PDB entry 9CR3 | electron microscopy, 3.18 A resolution | chains D and C of the 4 polymer chains in the assembly

== Chain D (and C) ==
Name: NAD kinase
Source organism: Homo sapiens
Notes: EC 2.7.1.23; chain C of this document is another copy of the same molecule, construct and numbering; everything in this record applies to it too
UniProt: O95544 (NADK_HUMAN); residue numbers follow UniProt; this construct covers 1-446
Sequence (477 residues; row label = number of the first residue in the row):
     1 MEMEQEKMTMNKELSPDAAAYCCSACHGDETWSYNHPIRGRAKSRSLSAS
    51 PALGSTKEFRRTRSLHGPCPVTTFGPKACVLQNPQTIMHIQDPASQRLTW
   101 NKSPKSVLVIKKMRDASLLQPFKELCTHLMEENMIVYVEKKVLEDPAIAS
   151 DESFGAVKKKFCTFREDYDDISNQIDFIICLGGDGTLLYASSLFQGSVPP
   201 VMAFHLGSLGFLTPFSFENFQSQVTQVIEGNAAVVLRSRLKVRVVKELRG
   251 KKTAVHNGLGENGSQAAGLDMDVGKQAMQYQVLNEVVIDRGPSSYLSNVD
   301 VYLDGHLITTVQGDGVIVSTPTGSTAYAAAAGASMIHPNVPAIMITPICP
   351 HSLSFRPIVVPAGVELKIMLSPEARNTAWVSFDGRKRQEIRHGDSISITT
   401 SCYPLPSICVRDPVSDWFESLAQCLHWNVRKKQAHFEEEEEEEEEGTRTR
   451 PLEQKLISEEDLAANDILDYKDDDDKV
Disordered / not traced: 1-95, 165-172, 248-275, 431-477 (chain C: 1-95, 167-171, 247-275, 431-477)
Sequence notes: expression tag (447-477)
Swiss-Prot annotation at these positions:
  - modified residue (Phosphoserine): Ser-46, Ser-48, Ser-50, Ser-55, Ser-64
From the paper describing this entry:
  - catalytic residues: Asp-184 (proposed by the authors, not directly observed)
  - mutagenesis - R430A: unchanged stability
  - mutagenesis - W427G, R430A: abolished catalytic activity
  - mutagenesis - F436A: decreased catalytic activity
  - post-translational modification sites: Ser-15, Arg-39, Arg-41, Arg-45, Ser-46, Ser-48, Ser-64

== Interface between chain D and chain C ==
Pairs across the interface (70; chain D residue first):
  Leu-303(D) / Val-414(C)  hydrophobic
  Leu-303(D) / Phe-418(C)  hydrophobic
  Asp-304(D) / Val-414(C)
  Ile-308(D) / Phe-418(C)  hydrophobic
  Ile-308(D) / Trp-427(C)
  Thr-309(D) / Trp-427(C)
  Thr-309(D) / Asn-428(C)  hydrogen bond
  Thr-310(D) / Asn-428(C)  hydrogen bond (backbone-side chain)
  Ala-329(D) / Arg-356(C)  hydrogen bond (backbone-side chain)
  Gly-332(D) / Arg-356(C)
  Ala-333(D) / Arg-356(C)
  Ser-334(D) / Ser-334(C)  hydrogen bond
  Ser-334(D) / Pro-357(C)
  Met-335(D) / Pro-357(C)  hydrogen bond (backbone-backbone)
  Met-335(D) / Ile-358(C)
  Met-335(D) / Val-359(C)  hydrogen bond (backbone-backbone)
  Ile-336(D) / Val-359(C)  hydrophobic
  His-337(D) / Val-359(C)
  His-337(D) / Pro-361(C)
  Asn-339(D) / Pro-361(C)
  Val-340(D) / Val-340(C)  hydrophobic
  Val-340(D) / Pro-341(C)
  Val-340(D) / Ala-342(C)  hydrophobic
  Val-340(D) / Val-360(C)
  Val-340(D) / Pro-361(C)  hydrophobic
  Pro-341(D) / Val-340(C)
  Pro-341(D) / Pro-341(C)  hydrophobic
  Ala-342(D) / Val-340(C)  hydrophobic
  His-351(D) / Arg-430(C)  hydrogen bond (backbone-side chain)
  Ser-352(D) / Asn-428(C)
  Ser-352(D) / Val-429(C)
  Ser-354(D) / His-426(C)
  Ser-354(D) / Trp-427(C)
  Phe-355(D) / Trp-427(C)  hydrogen bond (backbone-backbone)
  Phe-355(D) / Asn-428(C)
  Arg-356(D) / Ala-329(C)  hydrogen bond (side chain-backbone)
  Arg-356(D) / Gly-332(C)
  Arg-356(D) / Ala-333(C)
  Arg-356(D) / Met-335(C)
  Arg-356(D) / Trp-427(C)  hydrogen bond (backbone-side chain)
  Pro-357(D) / Ser-334(C)
  Pro-357(D) / Met-335(C)  hydrogen bond (backbone-backbone)
  Ile-358(D) / Met-335(C)
  Ile-358(D) / Phe-418(C)  hydrophobic
  Ile-358(D) / Trp-427(C)
  Val-359(D) / Met-335(C)  hydrogen bond (backbone-backbone)
  Val-359(D) / Ile-336(C)  hydrophobic
  Val-359(D) / His-337(C)  hydrogen bond (backbone-backbone)
  Val-360(D) / Val-340(C)
  Pro-361(D) / His-337(C)
  Pro-361(D) / Asn-339(C)
  Pro-361(D) / Val-340(C)  hydrophobic
  Val-414(D) / Leu-303(C)  hydrophobic
  Val-414(D) / Asp-304(C)
  Ser-415(D) / His-306(C)  hydrogen bond
  Trp-417(D) / Val-359(C)
  Phe-418(D) / Leu-303(C)  hydrophobic
  Phe-418(D) / Ile-308(C)  hydrophobic
  Phe-418(D) / Ile-358(C)  hydrophobic
  His-426(D) / Ser-354(C)  hydrogen bond (backbone-side chain)
  Trp-427(D) / Ser-354(C)
  Trp-427(D) / Phe-355(C)  hydrophobic
  Trp-427(D) / Arg-356(C)
  Trp-427(D) / Ile-358(C)  hydrophobic
  Asn-428(D) / Thr-309(C)  hydrogen bond
  Asn-428(D) / Thr-310(C)  hydrogen bond (side chain-backbone)
  Asn-428(D) / Ser-352(C)
  Asn-428(D) / Phe-355(C)
  Arg-430(D) / Gln-312(C)  hydrogen bond
  Arg-430(D) / His-351(C)  hydrogen bond (side chain-backbone)
Also at the interface, not in a pair above, chain D (37 interface residues in all): His-306, Gln-312, Asp-412
Also at the interface, not in a pair above, chain C (39 interface residues in all): Val-311, Asp-412, Ser-415, Trp-417

== Overview ==
Chain D and chain C form an interface of 37 and 39 residues respectively; the contacts include 19 hydrogen
bonds. Polar pairs include Thr-309(D)/Asn-428(C), Thr-310(D)/Asn-428(C) and Ala-329(D)/Arg-356(C). From the
paper: the catalytic residue Asp-184(D); W427G and R430A of chain D abolish catalytic activity.
Both chains are NAD kinase (Homo sapiens). Entry 9CR3 (CryoEM Structure of the human full length NAD Kinase)
was determined by electron microscopy together with 9CR4 and 9CRA from the same study.
